Entry 2QGW (X-ray diffraction, 2.39 A resolution); this record covers chains A and B of the 4 polymer chains in the assembly.

[Chain A (and B)]
Protein: Estrogen receptor
Organism: Homo sapiens
Notes: fragment: Steroid-binding region, residues 298-554; chain B of this document is another copy of the same molecule, construct and numbering; everything in this record applies to it too
Reference sequence: P03372 (ESR1_HUMAN); residue numbers follow UniProt; this construct covers 298-554
Chain sequence (258 residues; row label = number of the first residue in the row):
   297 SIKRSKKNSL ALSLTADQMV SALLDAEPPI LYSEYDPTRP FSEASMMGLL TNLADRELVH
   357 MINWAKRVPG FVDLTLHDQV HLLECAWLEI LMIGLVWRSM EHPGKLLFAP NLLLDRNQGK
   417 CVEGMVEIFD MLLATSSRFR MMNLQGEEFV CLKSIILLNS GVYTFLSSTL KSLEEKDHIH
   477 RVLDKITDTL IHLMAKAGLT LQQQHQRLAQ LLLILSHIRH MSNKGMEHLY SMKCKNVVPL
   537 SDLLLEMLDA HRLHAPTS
Unresolved in the structure: 297-304, 462-469, 549-554 (chain B: 297-304, 461-463, 550-554)
Construct notes: expression tag (297); engineered mutation S537 (Tyr in P03372)
Small-molecule neighbours: 3-chloro-2-(4-hydroxyphenyl)-2H-indazol-5-ol (EES): M343, L346, T347, L349, A350, E353, L384, L387, M388, L391, R394, F404, M421, I424, G521, H524, L525, M528
From the paper describing this entry:
  - conformationally variable residues (side-chain flip): L536
  - mutagenesis - Y537S: increased signaling (citing earlier work)
  - mutagenesis - Y537S: increased stability in response to tritiated estradiol

[How chain A and chain B interact]
Contacting residue pairs (51):
  A430(A) - Y459(B)
  R434(A) - Y459(B)  hydrogen bond
  R434(A) - H476(B)  hydrogen bond
  I451(A) - L509(B)  hydrophobic
  N455(A) - L509(B)  hydrogen bond (side chain-backbone)
  N455(A) - S512(B)
  N455(A) - H513(B)  hydrogen bond (backbone-side chain)
  S456(A) - H513(B)
  Y459(A) - A430(B)
  Y459(A) - R434(B)  hydrogen bond
  Y459(A) - I510(B)
  Y459(A) - H513(B)
  H476(A) - R434(B)
  D480(A) - Q506(B)  hydrogen bond
  T483(A) - H501(B)
  T483(A) - A505(B)
  D484(A) - H501(B)  salt bridge
  D484(A) - Q502(B)  hydrogen bond
  I487(A) - H501(B)
  L497(A) - L497(B)  hydrophobic
  Q498(A) - D484(B)  hydrogen bond
  H501(A) - T483(B)
  H501(A) - I487(B)
  H501(A) - L504(B)
  Q502(A) - D480(B)
  Q502(A) - T483(B)
  Q502(A) - D484(B)  hydrogen bond
  L504(A) - H501(B)
  A505(A) - T483(B)
  A505(A) - L508(B)  hydrophobic
  Q506(A) - D480(B)  hydrogen bond
  L508(A) - A505(B)  hydrophobic
  L509(A) - I451(B)  hydrophobic
  L509(A) - N455(B)  hydrogen bond (backbone-side chain)
  L509(A) - L511(B)  hydrophobic
  L511(A) - L509(B)  hydrophobic
  S512(A) - R515(B)  hydrogen bond
  H513(A) - N455(B)  hydrogen bond (side chain-backbone)
  H513(A) - S456(B)  hydrogen bond (side chain-backbone)
  H513(A) - Y459(B)
  H513(A) - R515(B)
  R515(A) - S512(B)  hydrogen bond
  R515(A) - H513(B)  hydrogen bond
  R515(A) - H516(B)
  H516(A) - R515(B)  hydrogen bond
  H516(A) - N519(B)  hydrogen bond
  N519(A) - H516(B)  hydrogen bond
  N519(A) - N519(B)
  K520(A) - H547(B)
  E523(A) - E523(B)
  H547(A) - K520(B)  hydrogen bond (backbone-side chain)
Also at the interface, not in a pair above, chain A (33 interface residues in all): M437, V458, T460, L479
Also at the interface, not in a pair above, chain B (34 interface residues in all): E385, M427, V458, L479, Q500

[In short]
The interface between chain A and chain B involves 33 residues on one side and 34 on the other; the contacts
include 20 hydrogen bonds and 1 salt bridge. Polar contacts include D484(A)-H501(B), R434(A)-Y459(B) and
R434(A)-H476(B). Bound to chain A: 3-chloro-2-(4-hydroxyphenyl)-2H-indazol-5-ol. The paper reports that Y537S
of chain A increases signaling; conformational variability at L536(A).
Chain A and chain B are both Estrogen receptor (Homo sapiens); the structure, Crystal Structure of the
Estrogen Receptor Alpha Ligand Binding Domain Complexed with a Chloro-Indazole Compound, was determined by
X-ray diffraction together with 2B23, 2QA6, 2QA8, 2QAB, 2QGT, 2QH6 and 3 further entries from the same study.
